Entry 6DVB (X-ray diffraction, 3.80 A resolution); this record covers chains C and F of the 9 polymer chains in the assembly.

# Chain C
Protein: DNA-directed RNA polymerase subunit beta
From: Mycobacterium tuberculosis (strain ATCC 25618 / H37Rv)
Notes: EC 2.7.7.6
Reference sequence: P9WGY9 (RPOB_MYCTU); residue numbers follow UniProt; this construct covers 1-1178
Chain sequence (1178 residues; numbered 1 to 1178; the number before each row is that of its first residue):
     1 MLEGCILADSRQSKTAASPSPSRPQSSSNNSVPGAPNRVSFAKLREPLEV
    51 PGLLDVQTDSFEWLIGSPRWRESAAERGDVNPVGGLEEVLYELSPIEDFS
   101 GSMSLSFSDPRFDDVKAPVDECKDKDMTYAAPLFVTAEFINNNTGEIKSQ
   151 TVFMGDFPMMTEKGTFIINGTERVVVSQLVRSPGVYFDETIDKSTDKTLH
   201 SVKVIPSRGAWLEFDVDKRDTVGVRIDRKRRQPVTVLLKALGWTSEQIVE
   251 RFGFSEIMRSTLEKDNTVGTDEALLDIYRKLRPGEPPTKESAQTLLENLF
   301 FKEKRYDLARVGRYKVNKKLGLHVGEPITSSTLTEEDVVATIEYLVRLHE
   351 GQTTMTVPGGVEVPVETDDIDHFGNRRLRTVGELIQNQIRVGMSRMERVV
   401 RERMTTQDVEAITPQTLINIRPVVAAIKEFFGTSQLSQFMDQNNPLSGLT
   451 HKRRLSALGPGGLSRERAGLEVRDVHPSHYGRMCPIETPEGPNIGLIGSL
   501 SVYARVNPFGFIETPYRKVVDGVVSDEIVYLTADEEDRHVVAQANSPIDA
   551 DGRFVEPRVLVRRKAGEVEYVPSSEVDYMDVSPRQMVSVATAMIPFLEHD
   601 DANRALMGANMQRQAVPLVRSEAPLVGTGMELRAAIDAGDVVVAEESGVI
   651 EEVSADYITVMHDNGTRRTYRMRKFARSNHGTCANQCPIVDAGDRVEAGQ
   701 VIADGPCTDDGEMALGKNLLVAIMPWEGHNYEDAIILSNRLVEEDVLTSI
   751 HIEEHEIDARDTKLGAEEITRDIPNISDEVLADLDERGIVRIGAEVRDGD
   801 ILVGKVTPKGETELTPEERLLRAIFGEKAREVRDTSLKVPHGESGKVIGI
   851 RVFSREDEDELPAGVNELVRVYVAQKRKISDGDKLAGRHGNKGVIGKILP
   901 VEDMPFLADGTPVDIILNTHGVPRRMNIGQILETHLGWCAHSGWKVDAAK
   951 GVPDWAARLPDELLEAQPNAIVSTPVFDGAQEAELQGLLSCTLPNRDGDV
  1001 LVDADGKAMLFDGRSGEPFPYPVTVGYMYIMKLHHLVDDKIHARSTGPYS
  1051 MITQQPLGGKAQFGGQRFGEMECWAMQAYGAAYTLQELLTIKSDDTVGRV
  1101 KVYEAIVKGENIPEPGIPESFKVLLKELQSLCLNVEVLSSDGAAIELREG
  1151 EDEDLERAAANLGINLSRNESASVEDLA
Disordered / not traced: 1-27, 1154-1178
UniProt features mapped onto this chain:
  - natural variant: V423 (V423A: In strain: vr1), L436 (L436P: In strain: vr2), S437 (S437T: In strain: vr3), Q438 to D441 (sequence variant, change not given here; In strain: RJ49), Q438 (Q438L: In strain: vr4), F439 (F439V: In strain: RJ37), M440 to N443 (deletion: In strain: RJ55), D441 (D441V: In strain: vr3), L449 to K452 (sequence variant, change not given here; In strain: RJ48), H451 (H451D: In strain: vr5; H451L: In strain: SP28; H451N: In strain: vr6; H451P: In strain: vr8; H451Q: In strain: vr1; H451R: In strain: vr7), S456 (S456L: In strain: vr11 and RJ37; S456Q: In strain: vr9; S456W: In strain: vr10), L458 (L458P: In strain: vr12 and SP22)
  - mutagenesis: E138 (E138R: Weakens interaction with TRCF and CarD), I147 (I147A: Weakens interaction with TRCF and CarD), K148 (K148A: Does not affect association with TRCF, but weakens interaction with CarD), S149 (S149A: Does not affect association with TRCF, but weakens interaction with CarD)

# Chain F
Protein: ECF RNA polymerase sigma factor SigL
From: Mycobacterium tuberculosis (strain ATCC 25618 / H37Rv)
Reference sequence: P9WGH5 (SIGL_MYCTU); residue numbers follow UniProt; this construct covers 1-177
Chain sequence (177 residues; each row starts with the number of its first residue):
     1 MARVSGAAAAEAALMRALYDEHAAVLWRYALRLTGDAAQAEDVVQETLLR
    51 AWQHPEVIGDTARPARAWLFTVARNMIIDERRSARFRNVVGSTDQSGTPE
   101 QSTPDEVNAALDRLLIADALAQLSAEHRAVIQRSYYRGWSTAQIATDLGI
   151 AEGTVKSRLHYAVRALRLTLQELGVTR
Disordered / not traced: 1-3
UniProt features mapped onto this chain:
  - DNA-binding region: T141 to H160 (H-T-H motif)
  - motif: D42 to Q45 (Interaction with polymerase core subunit RpoC)
From the paper describing this entry:
  - specificity-determining residues: H54, D60

# Interface between chain C and chain F
Residue-residue contacts - 49 pairs, chain C then chain F:
  R282(C) - R28(F)
  G284(C) - D20(F)
  G284(C) - A24(F)
  E285(C) - A24(F)
  E285(C) - V25(F)
  P286(C) - D20(F)
  R398(C) - Y29(F)
  R398(C) - R32(F)
  R398(C) - L33(F)
  E402(C) - R74(F)  salt bridge
  N775(C) - R177(F)
  P816(C) - Y135(F)
  P816(C) - Y136(F)  hydrophobic
  E817(C) - Y136(F)  hydrogen bond
  R819(C) - Y135(F)
  L820(C) - I116(F)  hydrophobic
  L820(C) - Y135(F)  hydrophobic
  A823(C) - Y135(F)
  A823(C) - V163(F)
  I824(C) - I116(F)  hydrophobic
  I824(C) - V163(F)  hydrophobic
  I824(C) - L166(F)  hydrophobic
  I824(C) - R167(F)
  I824(C) - L170(F)  hydrophobic
  F825(C) - V175(F)  hydrophobic
  F825(C) - T176(F)
  F825(C) - R177(F)
  T1046(C) - D105(F)  hydrogen bond
  T1046(C) - V107(F)
  G1047(C) - D105(F)  hydrogen bond (backbone-backbone)
  P1048(C) - T103(F)
  Y1049(C) - S102(F)
  Y1049(C) - T103(F)  hydrogen bond (backbone-backbone)
  S1050(C) - E100(F)  hydrogen bond
  S1050(C) - Q101(F)
  M1051(C) - Q101(F)  hydrogen bond (backbone-backbone)
  M1051(C) - S102(F)
  M1051(C) - T103(F)
  Q1054(C) - T103(F)
  L1057(C) - E100(F)
  L1057(C) - S102(F)
  R1099(C) - E106(F)  salt bridge
  V1100(C) - E106(F)
  V1100(C) - R113(F)
  Y1103(C) - V107(F)  hydrophobic
  E1104(C) - R113(F)  salt bridge
  E1104(C) - L114(F)
  V1107(C) - L114(F)  hydrophobic
  K1108(C) - L114(F)
Interface residues without a listed pair, chain C (32 interface residues in all): L281, P283, L821, E827
Interface residues without a listed pair, chain F (33 interface residues in all): E21, P104, A110, L111, D112, L120

# In short
The interface between chain C and chain F involves 32 residues on one side and 33 on the other; the contacts
include 6 hydrogen bonds and 3 salt bridges. Polar contacts include E402(C)-R74(F), R1099(C)-E106(F) and
E1104(C)-R113(F). Curated annotation (UniProt) lists 4 mutagenesis sites on chain C. The paper reports
specificity determinants H54(F) and D60(F).
Here chain C is DNA-directed RNA polymerase subunit beta and chain F is ECF RNA polymerase sigma factor SigL,
both from Mycobacterium tuberculosis (strain ATCC 25618 / H37Rv). Entry 6DVB (Crystal structure of
Mycobacterium tuberculosis transcription initiation complex(ECF sigma factor L) containing 5nt RNA with 5nt
...) was determined by X-ray diffraction, deposited together with 6DV9, 6DVC, 6DVD and 6DVE.
